Entry 2DGL (X-ray diffraction, 3.15 A resolution); this record covers chains B and C of the 6 polymer chains in the assembly.

# Chain B (and C)
Name: Glutamate decarboxylase beta
Source organism: Escherichia coli
Notes: EC 4.1.1.15; chain C of this document is another copy of the same molecule, construct and numbering; everything in this record applies to it too
UniProt: P69910 (DCEB_ECOLI); residue numbers follow UniProt; this construct covers 1-466
Sequence (466 residues; row label = number of the first residue in the row):
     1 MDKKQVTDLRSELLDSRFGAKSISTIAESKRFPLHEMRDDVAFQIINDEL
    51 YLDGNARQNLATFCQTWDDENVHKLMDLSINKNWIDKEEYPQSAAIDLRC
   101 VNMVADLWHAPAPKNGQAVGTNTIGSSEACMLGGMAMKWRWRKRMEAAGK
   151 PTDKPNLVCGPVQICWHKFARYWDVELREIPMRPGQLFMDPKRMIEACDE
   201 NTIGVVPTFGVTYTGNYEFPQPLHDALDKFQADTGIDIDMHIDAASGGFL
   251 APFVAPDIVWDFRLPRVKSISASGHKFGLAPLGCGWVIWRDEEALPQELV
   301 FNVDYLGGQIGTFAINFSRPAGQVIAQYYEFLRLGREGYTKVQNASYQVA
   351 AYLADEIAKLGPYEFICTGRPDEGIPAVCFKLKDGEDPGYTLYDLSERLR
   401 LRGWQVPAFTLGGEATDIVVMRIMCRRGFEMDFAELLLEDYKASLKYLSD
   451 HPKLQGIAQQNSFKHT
Disordered / not traced: 1-2, 453-466 (chain C: 1-2, 454-466)
Covalently attached groups: pyridoxal phosphate (PLP) linked to Lys276
Small-molecule neighbours: pyridoxal phosphate (PLP): Gly125, Ser126, Ser127, Gln163, Cys165, Thr208, Gly210, Thr212, Asp243, Ala245, Ser246, Ser273, His275
Curated features (UniProtKB/Swiss-Prot):
  - binding site (substrate): Thr62, Asn83
  - binding site (pyridoxal 5'-phosphate): Ser126, Ser127, Thr212, His275
  - modified residue: Lys276 (N6-(pyridoxal phosphate)lysine), Lys446 (N6-acetyllysine), Lys453 (N6-acetyllysine), Lys464 (N6-acetyllysine)
  - mutagenesis: Lys276 (K276A: Strongly reduces pyridoxal phosphate binding and increases stability of the polypeptide; K276H: Abolishes pyridoxal phosphate binding)
Reported in the primary citation:
  - binding site for bromide ion: Ser16, Arg17, Asp69, His73, Asn81, Arg427

# Chain B / chain C interface
Contacting residue pairs (82; chain B residue first):
  Arg10(B) with Glu337(C), salt bridge
  Ser11(B) with Lys341(C), hydrogen bond
  Leu14(B) with Arg333(C), hydrogen bond (backbone-side chain)
  Asp15(B) with Arg333(C); Lys341(C), salt bridge
  Ser16(B) with Arg333(C)
  Arg17(B) with Trp67(C)
  Phe18(B) with Arg57(C); Trp67(C), hydrophobic; Ala345(C); Arg427(C); Gly428(C); Glu430(C)
  Gly19(B) with Lys341(C)
  Ile23(B) with Glu430(C)
  Ser24(B) with Gln348(C), hydrogen bond (backbone-side chain); Met431(C)
  Ile26(B) with Tyr352(C); Asp432(C); Glu435(C)
  Ala27(B) with Asp432(C), hydrogen bond (backbone-side chain)
  Gln44(B) with Arg57(C); Trp67(C)
  Ile45(B) with Glu430(C); Asp432(C)
  Asp48(B) with Arg57(C), salt bridge; Glu430(C); Phe433(C)
  Glu49(B) with Asp432(C); Leu436(C)
  Tyr51(B) with Asn55(C); Arg57(C)
  Leu52(B) with Gln58(C); Arg402(C); Trp404(C), hydrophobic; Phe433(C), hydrophobic; Leu436(C), hydrophobic; Asp440(C)
  Asn55(B) with Tyr51(C)
  Arg57(B) with Phe18(C); Gln44(C); Asp48(C), salt bridge; Tyr51(C)
  Gln58(B) with Leu52(C)
  Trp67(B) with Phe18(C), hydrophobic
  Arg333(B) with Leu14(C), hydrogen bond (side chain-backbone); Asp15(C), hydrogen bond (side chain-backbone); Ser16(C)
  Glu337(B) with Arg10(C), salt bridge
  Lys341(B) with Ser11(C); Asp15(C), salt bridge
  Ala345(B) with Phe18(C)
  Gln348(B) with Ser24(C)
  Tyr352(B) with Ile26(C)
  Glu397(B) with Arg398(C), salt bridge; Leu401(C); Tyr447(C)
  Arg398(B) with Glu397(C), salt bridge
  Arg400(B) with Leu401(C), hydrogen bond (side chain-backbone)
  Leu401(B) with Glu397(C); Arg400(C), hydrogen bond (backbone-side chain); Leu401(C), hydrophobic
  Arg402(B) with Leu52(C)
  Trp404(B) with Leu52(C)
  Arg427(B) with Phe18(C)
  Gly428(B) with Phe18(C)
  Glu430(B) with Phe18(C); Ile23(C); Ile45(C); Asp48(C)
  Met431(B) with Ser24(C); Ile26(C), hydrophobic
  Asp432(B) with Ile26(C); Ala27(C), hydrogen bond (side chain-backbone); Ile45(C); Glu49(C)
  Phe433(B) with Asp48(C); Leu52(C), hydrophobic
  Glu435(B) with Ile26(C)
  Leu436(B) with Glu49(C); Leu52(C), hydrophobic
  Asp440(B) with Leu52(C)
Also at the interface, not in a pair above, chain B (47 interface residues in all): Thr25, Leu334, Val342, Tyr447
Also at the interface, not in a pair above, chain C (47 interface residues in all): Arg17, Gly19, Thr25, Leu334, Val342

# Summary
Chain B and chain C each contribute 47 residues to their interface, with 9 hydrogen bonds and 8 salt bridges.
Among the polar pairs are Arg10(B)-Glu337(C), Asp15(B)-Lys341(C) and Asp48(B)-Arg57(C). Covalently linked
pyridoxal phosphate: at Lys276(B). From the paper: a binding site for bromide ion at Ser16(B), Arg17(B) and
Asp69(B) among others.
Both chains are Glutamate decarboxylase beta (Escherichia coli). Entry 2DGL (Crystal structure of Escherichia
coli GadB in complex with bromide) was determined by X-ray diffraction (same publication as 2DGK and 2DGM).
